Entry 1I9Q (X-ray diffraction, 1.80 A resolution); this record covers chain A.

# Chain A
Molecule: Carbonic anhydrase II
From: Homo sapiens
Notes: EC 4.2.1.1
UniProt: P00918 (CAH2_HUMAN); the author numbering skips numbers that UniProt does not, so the offset changes along the chain: 2-125 = UniProt 1-124; 127-261 = UniProt 125-259
Amino-acid sequence (259 residues; each row starts with the number of its first residue; note: 1 number in that range is skipped by the numbering (no residue carries it; nothing is unmodelled there)):
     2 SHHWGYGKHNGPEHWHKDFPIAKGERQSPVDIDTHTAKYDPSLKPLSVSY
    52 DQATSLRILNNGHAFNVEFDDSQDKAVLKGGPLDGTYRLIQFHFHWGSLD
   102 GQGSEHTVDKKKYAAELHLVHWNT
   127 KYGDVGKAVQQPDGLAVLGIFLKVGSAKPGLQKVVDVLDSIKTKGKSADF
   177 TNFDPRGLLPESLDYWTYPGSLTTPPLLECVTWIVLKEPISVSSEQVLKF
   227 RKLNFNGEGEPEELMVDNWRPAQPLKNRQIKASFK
Not modelled in the structure: 2
Sequence notes: engineered mutation Val131 (Phe129 in P00918)
Metal / ion sites: Zn2+: His94, His96, His119 (together with IOF); Hg2+: Val135, Gln137
Small-molecule neighbours:
  - IOF (4-(aminosulfonyl)-N-[(3,4,5-trifluorophenyl)methyl]-benzamide): Leu57, Glu69, Phe70, Asp71, Asp72, Ile91, Gln92, Val121, Val131, Val135, Leu141
  - IOF: Gln92, His94, His96, Glu106, His119, Val121, Val135, Val143, Ser197, Leu198, Thr199, Thr200, Pro202, Leu204, Trp209

# Overview
Chain A binds IOF and compound IOF. His94, His96 and His119 coordinate Zn2+. Val135 and Gln137 coordinate
Hg2+.
Chain A is Carbonic anhydrase II (Homo sapiens); the structure, Carbonic anhydrase II (F131V) complexed with
4-(aminosulfonyl)-N-[(3,4,5-trifluorophenyl)methyl]-benzamide, was determined by X-ray diffraction (same
publication as 1I9L, 1I9M, 1I9N, 1I9O and 1I9P).
